7ML3 - chains 1 and 6 of the 10 polymer chains in the assembly; structure by electron microscopy, 7.60 A resolution (low resolution: residue-level contacts below are approximate; hydrogen-bond / salt-bridge calls are withheld).

== Chain 1 ==
Protein: Tfb1
Organism: Saccharomyces cerevisiae
Amino-acid sequence (537 residues; numbered 1 to 642; 105 numbers in that range are skipped by the numbering (no residue carries them; nothing is unmodelled there); the number before each row is that of its first residue; X marks 106 residues of unknown identity (built as UNK)):
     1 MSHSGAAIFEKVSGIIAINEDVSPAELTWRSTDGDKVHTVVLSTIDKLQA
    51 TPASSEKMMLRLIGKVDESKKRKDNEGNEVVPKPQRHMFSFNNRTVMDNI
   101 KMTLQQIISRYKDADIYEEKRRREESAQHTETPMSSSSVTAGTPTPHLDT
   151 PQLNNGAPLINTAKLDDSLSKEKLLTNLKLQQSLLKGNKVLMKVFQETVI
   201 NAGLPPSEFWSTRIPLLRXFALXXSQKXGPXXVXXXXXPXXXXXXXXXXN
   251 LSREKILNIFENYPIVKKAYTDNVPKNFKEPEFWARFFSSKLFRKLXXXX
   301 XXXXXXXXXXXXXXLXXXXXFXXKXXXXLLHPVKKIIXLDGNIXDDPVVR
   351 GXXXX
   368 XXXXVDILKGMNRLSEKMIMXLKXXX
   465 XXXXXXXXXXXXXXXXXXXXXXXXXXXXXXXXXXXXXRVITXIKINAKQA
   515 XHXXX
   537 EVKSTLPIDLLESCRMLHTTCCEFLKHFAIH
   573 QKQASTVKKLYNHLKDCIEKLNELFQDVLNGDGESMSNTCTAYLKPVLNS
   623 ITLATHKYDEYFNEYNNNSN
Disordered / not traced: 1-167, 640-642

== Chain 6 ==
Protein: General transcription and DNA repair factor IIH
Organism: Saccharomyces cerevisiae
UniProt: A0A7I9FQL5 (A0A7I9FQL5_YEASX); numbering as in UniProt (aligned over 1-461)
Amino-acid sequence (461 residues; row label = number of the first residue in the row; X marks 13 residues of unknown identity (built as UNK)):
     1 MAPVVISESEEDEDRVAITRRTKRQVHFDGEGDDRVDQQQQQHSSSHRDR
    51 DKHVQRKKKKRLSNRNLQGSNGGYAWEDEIKRSWDLVKVDDEGDMASLVA
   101 SIVEARKKRTAKKNITPYQRGIIRSLILTLDCSEAMLEKDLRPNRHAMII
   151 QYAIDFVHEFFDQNPISQMGIIIMRNGLAQLVSQVSGNPQDHIDALKSIR
   201 KQEPKGNPSLQNALEMARGLLLPVPAHCTREVLIVFGSLSTTDPGDIHQT
   251 IDSLVSEKIRVKVLGLSAQVAICKELCKATNYGDESFYKILLDETHLKEL
   301 FNEAVTPLPVNKINKGFTLVKMGFPTRIFEDTPTFCSCHSKLVYGGYFCP
   351 NCHSKVCSLPTVCPCCDLMLILSTHLARSYHHLMPLKTFAEVPTTEKFRS
   401 EDCFSCQSRFPXXXXXXXXXXXXXSRYRCEDCKQEFCVDCDVFIHEILHN
   451 CPGCESKPVIT
Disordered / not traced: 1-106, 458-461
Differences from the reference sequence: conflict UNK_412 (Ile in A0A7I9FQL5), UNK_413 (Leu in A0A7I9FQL5), UNK_414 (Lys in A0A7I9FQL5), UNK_415 (Asn in A0A7I9FQL5), UNK_416 (His in A0A7I9FQL5), UNK_417 (Lys in A0A7I9FQL5), UNK_418 (Asn in A0A7I9FQL5), UNK_419 (Asp in A0A7I9FQL5), UNK_420 (Lys in A0A7I9FQL5), UNK_421 (Leu in A0A7I9FQL5), UNK_422 (Leu in A0A7I9FQL5), UNK_423 (Thr in A0A7I9FQL5), UNK_424 (Ser in A0A7I9FQL5)

== How chain 1 and chain 6 interact ==
Residue-residue contacts (26; chain 1 residue first):
  Leu216(1) - Gln184(6)
  Arg218(1) - Gly219(6)
  Arg218(1) - Leu222(6)
  Arg218(1) - Pro223(6)
  Leu222(1) - Glu215(6)
  Leu222(1) - Met216(6)
  Leu222(1) - Gly219(6)
  Gln226(1) - Leu178(6)
  Gln226(1) - Ala179(6)
  Gln226(1) - Asn212(6)
  Gln226(1) - Met216(6)
  Lys227(1) - Asn212(6)
  Lys227(1) - Pro244(6)
  Gly229(1) - Thr242(6)
  Gly229(1) - Asp243(6)
  Gly229(1) - Pro244(6)
  Pro230(1) - Asp243(6)
  Leu389(1) - Asp243(6)
  Glu548(1) - Ser340(6)
  Arg551(1) - Phe335(6)
  Arg551(1) - Cys336(6)
  Glu559(1) - Cys365(6)
  Lys562(1) - Cys352(6)
  Tyr615(1) - Phe335(6)
  Ser622(1) - Cys352(6)
  Lys629(1) - Asn351(6)
Interface residues without a listed pair, chain 1 (17 interface residues in all): His516, Ile566
Interface residues without a listed pair, chain 6 (24 interface residues in all): Gly177, Ser209, Asp246, Phe329, Asp331, Cys366

== In short ==
17 residues of chain 1 and 24 residues of chain 6 are in contact.
Here chain 1 is Tfb1 and chain 6 is General transcription and DNA repair factor IIH, both from Saccharomyces
cerevisiae. Entry 7ML3 (General transcription factor TFIIH (weak binding)) was determined by electron
microscopy (same publication as 7MEI, 7MK9, 7MKA, 7ML0, 7ML1, 7ML2 and 7ML4).
